PDB entry 6CHZ | X-ray diffraction, 1.68 A resolution | chain A

[Chain A]
Name: Estrogen receptor
Organism: Homo sapiens
UniProtKB: P03372 (ESR1_HUMAN); residues 307-554 here = UniProt positions 307-554
Chain sequence (263 residues; row label = number of the first residue in the row):
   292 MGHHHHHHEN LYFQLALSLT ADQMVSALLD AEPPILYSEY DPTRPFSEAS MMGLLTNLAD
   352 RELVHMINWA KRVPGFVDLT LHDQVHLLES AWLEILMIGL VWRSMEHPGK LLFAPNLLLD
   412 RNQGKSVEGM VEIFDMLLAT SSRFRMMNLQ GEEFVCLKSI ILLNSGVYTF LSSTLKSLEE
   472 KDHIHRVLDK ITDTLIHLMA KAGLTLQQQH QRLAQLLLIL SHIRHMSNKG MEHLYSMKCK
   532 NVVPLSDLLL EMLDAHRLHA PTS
Disordered / not traced: 292-305, 552-554
Sequence notes: initiating methionine (292); expression tag (293-306); engineered mutation Ser381 (Cys in P03372), Ser417 (Cys in P03372), Ser537 (Tyr in P03372)
Residues lining bound ligands: F3D (4-[(2-{4-[(1E)-1-(1H-indazol-5-yl)-2-phenylbut-1-en-1-yl]phenoxy}ethyl)amino]-N,N-dimethylbutanamide): Met343, Leu346, Thr347, Leu349, Ala350, Asp351, Glu353, Trp383, Leu384, Leu387, Met388, Leu391, Arg394, Phe404, Met421, Ile424, Leu428, Gly521, His524, Leu525, Leu539
From the paper describing this entry:
  - mutagenesis - Y537S, D538G: increased signaling

[Summary]
Ligands of chain A: compound F3D. From the paper: Y537S and D538G increase signaling.
Chain A is Estrogen receptor (Homo sapiens); the structure, Estrogen Receptor Alpha Y537S bound to antagonist
H3B-9224, was determined by X-ray diffraction together with 6CHW from the same study.
